Entry 4PJX (X-ray diffraction, 2.25 A resolution); this record covers chains A and B of the 4 polymer chains in the assembly.

[Chain A]
Protein: Major histocompatibility complex class I-related gene protein
Organism: Homo sapiens
UniProtKB: Q95460 (HMR1_HUMAN); residues 1-270 here correspond to UniProt positions 23-292 (UniProt number = residue number + 22)
Chain sequence (271 residues; row label = number of the first residue in the row; numbering starts at 0):
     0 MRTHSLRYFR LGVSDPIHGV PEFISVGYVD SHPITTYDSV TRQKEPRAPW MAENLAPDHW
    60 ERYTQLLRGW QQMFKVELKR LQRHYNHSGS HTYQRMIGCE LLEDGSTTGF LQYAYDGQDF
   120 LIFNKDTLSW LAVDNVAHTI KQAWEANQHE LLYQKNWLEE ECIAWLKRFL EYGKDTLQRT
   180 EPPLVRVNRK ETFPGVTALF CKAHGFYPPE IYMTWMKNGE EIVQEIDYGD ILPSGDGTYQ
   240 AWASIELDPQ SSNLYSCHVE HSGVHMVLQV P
Disordered / not traced: 17-18, 247-252, 270
Disulfide bonds: C98-C161, C200-C256
Covalently attached groups: Acetyl 6-formylpterin (30W) linked to K43
Sequence notes: initiating methionine (0); engineered mutation S261 (Cys283 in Q95460)
Residues lining bound ligands:
  - Acetyl 6-formylpterin (30W; N-(6-formyl-4-oxo-3,4-dihydropteridin-2-yl)acetamide): Y7, R9, T34, Y62, L66, W69, R94, I96, Y152, W156
  - B3P (2-[3-(2-hydroxy-1,1-dihydroxymethyl-ethylamino)-propylamino]-2-hydroxymethyl-propane-1,3-diol): M72, E76, R79, R94, Y112, W129, A142, W143, N146, E149, Q153
UniProt features mapped onto this chain:
  - binding site (5-(2-oxoethylideneamino)-6-(D-ribitylamino)uracil): R9, S24, K43, R94, Y152, Q153
  - binding site (5-(2-oxopropylideneamino)-6-(D-ribitylamino)uracil): R9, S24, K43, R94, Y152, Q153
  - binding site (7-hydroxy-6-methyl-8-(1-D-ribityl)lumazine): R9, S24, K43, R94, Y152, Q153
  - binding site (8-(9H-purin-6-yl)-2-oxa-8-azabicyclo[3.3.1]nona-3,6-diene-4,6-dicarbaldehyde): R9, K43, H58, R94
  - binding site (2-amino-4-oxopteridine-6-carbaldehyde): K43
  - binding site (pyridoxal): K43
  - glycosylation: N85 (N-linked (GlcNAc...) asparagine)

[Chain B]
Protein: Beta-2-microglobulin
Organism: Homo sapiens
UniProtKB: P61769 (B2MG_HUMAN); residues 1-99 here correspond to UniProt positions 21-119 (UniProt number = residue number + 20)
Chain sequence (100 residues; numbered 0 to 99; the number before each row is that of its first residue; numbering starts at 0):
     0 MIQRTPKIQV YSRHPAENGK SNFLNCYVSG FHPSDIEVDL LKNGERIEKV EHSDLSFSKD
    60 WSFYLLYYTE FTPTEKDEYA CRVNHVTLSQ PKIVKWDRDM
Disordered / not traced: 99
Disulfide bonds: C25-C80
Sequence notes: initiating methionine (0)
UniProt features mapped onto this chain:
  - modified residue: Q2 (Pyrrolidone carboxylic acid)
  - glycosylation: I1 (N-linked (Glc) (glycation) isoleucine), K19 (N-linked (Glc) (glycation) lysine), K41 (N-linked (Glc) (glycation) lysine), K48 (N-linked (Glc) (glycation) lysine), K58 (N-linked (Glc) (glycation) lysine), K91 (N-linked (Glc) (glycation) lysine), K94 (N-linked (Glc) (glycation) lysine)

[Interface between chain A and chain B]
Pairs across the interface (49):
  F8(A) with F56(B), hydrophobic; S57(B)
  L10(A) with S33(B); F56(B), hydrophobic; F62(B), hydrophobic
  V19(A) with D34(B)
  V25(A) with F56(B), hydrophobic
  Y27(A) with S55(B); F56(B), hydrogen bond (side chain-backbone)
  R46(A) with D53(B), salt bridge
  S89(A) with M0(B)
  H90(A) with M0(B)
  T91(A) with H31(B), hydrogen bond
  Q93(A) with H31(B); W60(B), hydrogen bond (side chain-backbone); F62(B)
  R94(A) with W60(B)
  M95(A) with K58(B); W60(B), hydrophobic
  Q111(A) with W60(B)
  Y112(A) with W60(B)
  A113(A) with W60(B), hydrophobic
  D115(A) with M0(B); H31(B)
  G116(A) with R3(B), hydrogen bond (backbone-side chain); H31(B), hydrogen bond (backbone-side chain); D59(B); W60(B)
  Q117(A) with I1(B); R3(B)
  D118(A) with W60(B), hydrogen bond
  R185(A) with P14(B)
  H203(A) with P14(B)
  D229(A) with K6(B), salt bridge; Q8(B), hydrogen bond
  L231(A) with Q8(B); Y10(B); Y26(B), hydrophobic
  P232(A) with Y10(B), hydrogen bond (backbone-side chain); N24(B); Y26(B), hydrophobic
  S233(A) with R12(B), hydrogen bond (backbone-side chain); N24(B), hydrogen bond (backbone-side chain)
  G234(A) with R12(B), hydrogen bond (backbone-side chain); L65(B)
  D235(A) with R12(B)
  Q239(A) with Y10(B); S11(B); R12(B)
Also at the interface, not in a pair above, chain A (30 interface residues in all): R6, I23
Also at the interface, not in a pair above, chain B (28 interface residues in all): H13, P32, L54, Y63, D98

[Overview]
The interface between chain A and chain B involves 30 residues on one side and 28 on the other, with 11
hydrogen bonds and 2 salt bridges. Polar pairs include R46(A)-D53(B), D229(A)-K6(B) and Y27(A)-F56(B). Bound
to chain A: compound B3P.
Here chain A is Major histocompatibility complex class I-related gene protein and chain B is
Beta-2-microglobulin, both from Homo sapiens. Entry 4PJX (Structure of human MR1-Ac-6-FP in complex with human
MAIT C-A11 TCR) was determined by X-ray diffraction, deposited together with 4PJ5, 4PJ7, 4PJ8, 4PJ9, 4PJA,
4PJB and 7 further entries.
